PDB entry 3HOU | X-ray diffraction, 3.20 A resolution | chains B and 1 of the 15 polymer chains in the assembly

# Chain B
Molecule: DNA-directed RNA polymerase II subunit RPB2
From: Saccharomyces cerevisiae
Notes: EC 2.7.7.6
UniProtKB: P08518 (RPB2_YEAST); residue numbers follow UniProt; this construct covers 1-1224
Sequence (1224 residues; each row starts with the number of its first residue):
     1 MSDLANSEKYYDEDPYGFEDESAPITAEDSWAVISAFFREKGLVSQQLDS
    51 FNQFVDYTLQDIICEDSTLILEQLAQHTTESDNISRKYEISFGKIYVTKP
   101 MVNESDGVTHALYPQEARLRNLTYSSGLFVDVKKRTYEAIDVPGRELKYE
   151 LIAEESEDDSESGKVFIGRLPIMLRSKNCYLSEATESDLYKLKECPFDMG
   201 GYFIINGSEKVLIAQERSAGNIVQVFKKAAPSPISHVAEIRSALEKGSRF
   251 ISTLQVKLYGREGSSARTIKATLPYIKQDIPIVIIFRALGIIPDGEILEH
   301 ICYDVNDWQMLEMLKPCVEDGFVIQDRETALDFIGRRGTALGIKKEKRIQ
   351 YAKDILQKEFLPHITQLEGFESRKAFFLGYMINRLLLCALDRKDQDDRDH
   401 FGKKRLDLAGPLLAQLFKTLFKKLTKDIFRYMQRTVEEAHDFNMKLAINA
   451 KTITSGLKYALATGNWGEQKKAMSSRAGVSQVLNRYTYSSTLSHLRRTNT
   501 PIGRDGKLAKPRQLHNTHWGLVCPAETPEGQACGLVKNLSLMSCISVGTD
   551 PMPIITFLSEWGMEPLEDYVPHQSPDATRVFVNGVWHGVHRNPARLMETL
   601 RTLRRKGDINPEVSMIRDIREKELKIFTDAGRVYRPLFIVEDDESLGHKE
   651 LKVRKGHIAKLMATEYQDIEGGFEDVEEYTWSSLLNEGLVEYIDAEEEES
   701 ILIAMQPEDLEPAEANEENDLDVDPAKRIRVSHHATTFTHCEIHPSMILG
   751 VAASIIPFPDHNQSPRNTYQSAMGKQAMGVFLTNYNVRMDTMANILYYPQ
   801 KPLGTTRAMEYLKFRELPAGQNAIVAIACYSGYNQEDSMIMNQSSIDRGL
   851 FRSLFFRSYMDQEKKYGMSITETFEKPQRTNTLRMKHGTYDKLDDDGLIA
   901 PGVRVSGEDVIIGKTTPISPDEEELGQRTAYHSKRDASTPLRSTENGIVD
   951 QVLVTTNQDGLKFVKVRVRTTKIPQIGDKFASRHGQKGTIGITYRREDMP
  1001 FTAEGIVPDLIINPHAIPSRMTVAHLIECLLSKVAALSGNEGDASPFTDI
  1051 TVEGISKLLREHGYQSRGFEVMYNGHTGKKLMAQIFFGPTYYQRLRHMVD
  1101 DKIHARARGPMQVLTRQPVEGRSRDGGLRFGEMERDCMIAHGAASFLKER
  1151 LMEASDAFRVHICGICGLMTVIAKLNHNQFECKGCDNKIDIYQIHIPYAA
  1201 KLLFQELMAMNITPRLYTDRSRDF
Disordered / not traced: 1-19, 71-89, 135-163, 337-344, 438-445, 471, 503-507, 669-677, 716-721, 881-883, 920-932
Bound ions: Zn2+: Cys1163, Cys1166, Cys1182, Cys1185

# Chain 1
Molecule: 26-nt DNA strand
Sequence (26 nucleotides; row label = number of the first residue in the row):
     5 AGCTCAAGTAGTTATGCCUGGTCATT
Disordered / not traced: 5-10, 29-30
Modified positions: BRU (5-bromo-2'-deoxyuridine-5'-monophosphate) at position 23

# How chain B and chain 1 interact
Contacting residue pairs (15):
  Ser208(B) with DG25(1), phosphate contact
  Gln469(B) with DC27(1), phosphate contact
  Met792(B) with BRU_23(1), phosphate contact; DG24(1), phosphate contact
  Arg857(B) with DG24(1), salt bridge to the phosphate
  Arg942(B) with BRU_23(1), salt bridge to the phosphate; DG24(1), salt bridge to the phosphate
  Gly1121(B) with DC22(1), phosphate contact
  Arg1122(B) with DC22(1), hydrogen bond to the phosphate
  Ser1123(B) with BRU_23(1), phosphate contact
  Leu1128(B) with DC21(1), phosphate contact
  Arg1129(B) with DG20(1), salt bridge to the phosphate; DC21(1), hydrogen bond to the phosphate
  Gly1131(B) with DG20(1), phosphate contact
  Met1133(B) with DT19(1), sugar contact
Interface residues without a listed pair, chain B (17 interface residues in all): Lys210, Thr463, Val482, Thr791, Glu1134
Interface residues without a listed pair, chain 1 (9 interface residues in all): DT26

# Summary
The interface between chain B and chain 1 involves 17 residues on one side and 9 on the other; the contacts
include 2 hydrogen bonds and 4 salt bridges. Polar pairs include Arg1122(B)-DC22(1), Arg1129(B)-DC21(1) and
Arg857(B)-DG24(1). Cys1163(B), Cys1166(B), Cys1182(B) and Cys1185(B) coordinate Zn2+.
Chain B is DNA-directed RNA polymerase II subunit RPB2 (Saccharomyces cerevisiae) and chain 1 is a 26-nt DNA
strand; the structure, Complete RNA polymerase II elongation complex I with a T-U mismatch, was determined by
X-ray diffraction together with 3HOV, 3HOW, 3HOX, 3HOY and 3HOZ from the same study.
